PDB entry 7W42 | X-ray diffraction, 2.62 A resolution | chains A and B

[Chain A (and B)]
Molecule: Uncharacterized ATPase YjoB
Source organism: Bacillus subtilis (strain 168)
Notes: EC 3.-.-.-; chain B of this document is another copy of the same molecule, construct and numbering; everything in this record applies to it too
UniProtKB: O34703 (YJOB_BACSU); residue numbers follow UniProt; this construct covers 1-423
Chain sequence (425 residues; each row starts with the number of its first residue; numbers below 1 keep their minus sign (Gly-1 is residue -1)):
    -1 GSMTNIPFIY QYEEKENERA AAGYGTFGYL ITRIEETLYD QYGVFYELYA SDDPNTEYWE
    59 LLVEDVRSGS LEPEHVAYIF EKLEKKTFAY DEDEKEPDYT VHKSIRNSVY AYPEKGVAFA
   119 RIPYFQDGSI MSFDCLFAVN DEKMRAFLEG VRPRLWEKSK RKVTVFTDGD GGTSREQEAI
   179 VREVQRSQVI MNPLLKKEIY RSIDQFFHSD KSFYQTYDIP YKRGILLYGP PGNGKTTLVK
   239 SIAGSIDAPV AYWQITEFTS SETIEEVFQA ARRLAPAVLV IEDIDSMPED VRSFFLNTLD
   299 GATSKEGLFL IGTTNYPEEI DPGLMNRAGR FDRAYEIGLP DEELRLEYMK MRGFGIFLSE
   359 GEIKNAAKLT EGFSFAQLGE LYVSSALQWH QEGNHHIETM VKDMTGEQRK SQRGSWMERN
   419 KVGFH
Disordered / not traced: -1 to 3, 323-326, 405-423 (chain B: -1 to 2, 405-423)
Construct notes: expression tag (-1 to 0)
What the authors report for this chain:
  - mutagenesis - E280Q, D281N: abolished catalytic activity on ATP

[How chain A and chain B interact]
Pairs across the interface (133):
  Tyr8(A) - Arg17(B)
  Tyr8(A) - Ala18(B)
  Tyr8(A) - Ala19(B)  hydrogen bond (side chain-backbone)
  Tyr8(A) - Tyr22(B)  hydrophobic
  Tyr10(A) - Glu14(B)
  Tyr10(A) - Asn15(B)
  Tyr10(A) - Arg17(B)
  Tyr10(A) - Ala18(B)  hydrophobic
  Glu12(A) - Tyr22(B)
  Glu12(A) - Gly23(B)
  Glu16(A) - Gly23(B)
  Glu16(A) - Thr24(B)
  Arg17(A) - Gly23(B)
  Arg17(A) - Thr24(B)  hydrogen bond (backbone-side chain)
  Arg17(A) - Tyr27(B)
  Ala18(A) - Thr24(B)  hydrogen bond (backbone-side chain)
  Ala19(A) - Thr24(B)
  Ala19(A) - Phe78(B)  hydrophobic
  Ala20(A) - Phe123(B)
  Tyr22(A) - Phe78(B)  hydrophobic
  Tyr22(A) - Glu79(B)  hydrogen bond (side chain-backbone)
  Tyr22(A) - Lys80(B)  hydrogen bond (side chain-backbone)
  Phe25(A) - Leu81(B)  hydrophobic
  Phe25(A) - Phe123(B)  hydrophobic
  Gly26(A) - Lys80(B)
  Ile29(A) - Lys80(B)
  Thr30(A) - Lys80(B)
  Glu33(A) - Lys80(B)  salt bridge
  Glu45(A) - Lys83(B)
  Glu45(A) - Lys84(B)  salt bridge
  Leu46(A) - Lys80(B)
  Leu46(A) - Lys83(B)
  Leu46(A) - Lys84(B)
  Tyr47(A) - Lys84(B)
  Tyr47(A) - Thr85(B)
  Tyr47(A) - Phe86(B)  hydrophobic
  Tyr47(A) - Val99(B)  hydrophobic
  Ser49(A) - Glu82(B)  hydrogen bond
  Ser49(A) - Arg104(B)  hydrogen bond
  Ser49(A) - Ile128(B)
  Asn53(A) - Phe86(B)
  Asn53(A) - Tyr88(B)  hydrogen bond (side chain-backbone)
  Asn53(A) - Asp89(B)
  Asn53(A) - Glu90(B)  hydrogen bond (side chain-backbone)
  Thr54(A) - Glu90(B)  hydrogen bond (backbone-side chain)
  Glu55(A) - Tyr88(B)  hydrogen bond
  Glu55(A) - Glu90(B)  hydrogen bond (backbone-side chain)
  Tyr56(A) - Phe86(B)
  Tyr56(A) - Tyr88(B)  hydrophobic
  Tyr122(A) - Gly126(B)
  Tyr122(A) - Ser127(B)
  Gln124(A) - Asp125(B)
  Gln124(A) - Gly126(B)  hydrogen bond (side chain-backbone)
  Phe131(A) - Phe123(B)  hydrophobic
  Phe131(A) - Gly126(B)
  Phe131(A) - Ser127(B)
  Phe131(A) - Ile128(B)  hydrophobic
  Leu134(A) - Phe86(B)  hydrophobic
  Asp139(A) - Lys84(B)  salt bridge
  Asp139(A) - Val99(B)
  Met142(A) - Phe86(B)  hydrophobic
  Arg143(A) - Tyr97(B)
  Arg143(A) - Thr98(B)
  Leu146(A) - Phe86(B)  hydrophobic
  Leu146(A) - Tyr97(B)  hydrophobic
  Glu147(A) - Tyr97(B)
  Arg150(A) - Tyr88(B)
  Arg150(A) - Glu90(B)
  Arg150(A) - Pro95(B)
  Arg150(A) - Tyr97(B)
  Lys195(A) - Glu390(B)  salt bridge
  Arg199(A) - Leu385(B)
  Arg199(A) - Gln386(B)  hydrogen bond
  Arg199(A) - Gln389(B)  hydrogen bond (backbone-side chain)
  Ser200(A) - Leu385(B)
  Gln203(A) - Leu385(B)
  Gln203(A) - His388(B)
  Gln203(A) - Gln389(B)  hydrogen bond
  Phe211(A) - Ala384(B)
  Phe211(A) - Leu385(B)  hydrophobic
  Phe211(A) - His388(B)
  Tyr215(A) - Arg350(B)
  Tyr215(A) - Ile354(B)  hydrophobic
  Tyr215(A) - Tyr380(B)  hydrogen bond (backbone-side chain)
  Tyr215(A) - Ala384(B)  hydrophobic
  Tyr215(A) - Trp387(B)
  Tyr215(A) - His388(B)
  Asp216(A) - Arg180(B)  salt bridge
  Asp216(A) - Arg350(B)  hydrogen bond (backbone-side chain)
  Ile217(A) - Arg180(B)
  Ile217(A) - Tyr380(B)  hydrophobic
  Ile217(A) - Val381(B)  hydrophobic
  Pro218(A) - Arg180(B)
  Pro218(A) - Arg350(B)
  Arg221(A) - Glu378(B)  salt bridge
  Ser258(A) - Glu255(B)
  Ser259(A) - Thr254(B)
  Ser259(A) - Glu255(B)  hydrogen bond (backbone-side chain)
  Ser259(A) - Phe256(B)
  Glu260(A) - Gly167(B)
  Glu260(A) - Asp168(B)  hydrogen bond (side chain-backbone)
  Glu260(A) - Phe256(B)
  Glu263(A) - Lys93(B)  salt bridge
  Glu263(A) - Thr165(B)
  Gln267(A) - Asp91(B)  hydrogen bond (side chain-backbone)
  Gln267(A) - Glu92(B)
  Arg271(A) - Glu90(B)
  Asp288(A) - Glu255(B)
  Val289(A) - Glu255(B)
  Ser291(A) - Ser284(B)
  Phe292(A) - Thr254(B)
  Asn295(A) - Glu280(B)  hydrogen bond
  Asn295(A) - Asp281(B)
  Gly299(A) - Thr234(B)
  Ala300(A) - Ile178(B)
  Ala300(A) - Thr234(B)
  Ala300(A) - Lys238(B)
  Ala300(A) - Tyr250(B)  hydrophobic
  Ala300(A) - Glu280(B)  hydrogen bond (backbone-side chain)
  Thr301(A) - Val163(B)
  Thr301(A) - Glu176(B)
  Thr301(A) - Gln252(B)
  Ser302(A) - Val179(B)
  Lys303(A) - Lys93(B)
  Lys303(A) - Glu176(B)  salt bridge
  Lys303(A) - Val179(B)
  Glu304(A) - Val179(B)
  Glu304(A) - Arg180(B)  salt bridge
  Pro320(A) - Tyr314(B)
  Arg328(A) - Asn313(B)
  Asp330(A) - Glu378(B)
  Arg331(A) - Glu378(B)
  Arg331(A) - Asp401(B)
Other interface residues (no listed pair), chain A (70 interface residues in all): Gly21, Asp50, Pro52, Met129, Val149, Thr214, Asp298
Other interface residues (no listed pair), chain B (74 interface residues in all): Asp166, Pro229, Val237, Ile253, Phe355, Met398, Met402

[Overview]
70 residues of chain A face 74 of chain B across their interface, with 23 hydrogen bonds and 9 salt bridges.
Among the polar pairs are Glu33(A)-Lys80(B), Glu45(A)-Lys84(B) and Asp139(A)-Lys84(B). From the paper: E280Q
and D281N of chain A abolish catalytic activity on ATP.
Chain A and chain B are both Uncharacterized ATPase YjoB (Bacillus subtilis (strain 168)); the structure,
Crystal structure of Bacillus subtilis YjoB, was determined by X-ray diffraction, deposited together with 7W43
and 7W46.
